8BNU - chains A and B of the 4 polymer chains in the assembly; structure by electron microscopy, 3.55 A resolution.

[Chain A (and B)]
Protein: 3-ketoacyl-CoA thiolase FadI
Organism: Escherichia coli K-12
Notes: EC 2.3.1.16; chain B of this document is another copy of the same molecule, construct and numbering; everything in this record applies to it too
UniProtKB: P76503 (FADI_ECOLI); numbering as in UniProt (aligned over 1-436)
Amino-acid sequence (436 residues; numbered 1 to 436; the number before each row is that of its first residue):
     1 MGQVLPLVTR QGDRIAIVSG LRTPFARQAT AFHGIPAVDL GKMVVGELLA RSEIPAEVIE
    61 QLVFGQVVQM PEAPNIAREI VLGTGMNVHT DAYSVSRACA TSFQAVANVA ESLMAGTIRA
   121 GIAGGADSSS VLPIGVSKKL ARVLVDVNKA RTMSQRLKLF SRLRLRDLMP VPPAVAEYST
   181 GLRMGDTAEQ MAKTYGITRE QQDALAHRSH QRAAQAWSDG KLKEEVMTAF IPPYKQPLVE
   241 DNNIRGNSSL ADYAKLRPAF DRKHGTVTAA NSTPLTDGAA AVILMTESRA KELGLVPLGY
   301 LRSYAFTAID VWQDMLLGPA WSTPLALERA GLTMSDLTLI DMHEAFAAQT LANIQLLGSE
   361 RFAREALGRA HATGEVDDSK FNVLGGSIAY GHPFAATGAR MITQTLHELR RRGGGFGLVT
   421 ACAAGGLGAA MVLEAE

[Interface between chain A and chain B]
Residue-residue contacts - 71 pairs, chain A then chain B:
  Arg-10(A) / Val-8(B)  hydrogen bond (side chain-backbone)
  Arg-10(A) / Met-114(B)  hydrogen bond
  Gln-28(A) / Val-145(B)
  Gln-28(A) / Lys-149(B)
  Ala-29(A) / Lys-149(B)
  His-33(A) / Arg-142(B)  hydrogen bond
  Gln-69(A) / Gln-69(B)
  Gln-69(A) / Met-70(B)  hydrogen bond (side chain-backbone)
  Gln-69(A) / Pro-71(B)
  Ala-73(A) / Tyr-178(B)  hydrophobic
  Asn-75(A) / Ser-96(B)
  Asn-75(A) / Leu-427(B)
  Arg-78(A) / Ala-308(B)
  Arg-78(A) / Ile-309(B)  hydrogen bond (side chain-backbone)
  Arg-78(A) / Gly-425(B)  hydrogen bond (side chain-backbone)
  Glu-79(A) / Glu-177(B)
  Glu-79(A) / Tyr-178(B)
  Leu-82(A) / Ser-179(B)
  Val-88(A) / Ala-308(B)
  Val-88(A) / Ile-309(B)
  His-89(A) / Ala-308(B)  hydrogen bond (side chain-backbone)
  Thr-90(A) / Ala-308(B)
  Asp-91(A) / Phe-306(B)
  Asp-91(A) / Thr-307(B)
  Asp-91(A) / Ala-308(B)
  Tyr-93(A) / Val-95(B)
  Tyr-93(A) / Gln-104(B)
  Tyr-93(A) / Asn-108(B)  hydrogen bond
  Ser-94(A) / Val-95(B)
  Ser-94(A) / Ser-96(B)  hydrogen bond (backbone-backbone)
  Val-95(A) / Ser-94(B)
  Ser-96(A) / Asn-75(B)
  Ser-96(A) / Ser-94(B)  hydrogen bond (backbone-backbone)
  Arg-97(A) / Asp-91(B)  salt bridge
  Arg-97(A) / Tyr-93(B)
  Gln-104(A) / Tyr-93(B)
  Asn-108(A) / Tyr-93(B)  hydrogen bond
  Glu-111(A) / Glu-111(B)
  Glu-111(A) / Ser-112(B)
  Ser-112(A) / Glu-111(B)
  Met-114(A) / Arg-10(B)
  Ala-115(A) / Met-114(B)  hydrophobic
  Thr-117(A) / Arg-329(B)  hydrogen bond
  Leu-132(A) / Ala-141(B)
  Ile-134(A) / Gly-135(B)
  Ile-134(A) / Val-136(B)  hydrogen bond (backbone-backbone)
  Gly-135(A) / Ile-134(B)
  Val-136(A) / Ile-134(B)  hydrogen bond (backbone-backbone)
  Val-136(A) / Val-136(B)  hydrophobic
  Arg-142(A) / His-33(B)  hydrogen bond
  Val-145(A) / Gln-28(B)
  Val-145(A) / Ala-29(B)  hydrophobic
  Val-145(A) / Ser-130(B)
  Lys-149(A) / Gln-28(B)  hydrogen bond (side chain-backbone)
  Lys-149(A) / Ala-29(B)
  Glu-177(A) / Glu-79(B)
  Tyr-178(A) / Glu-72(B)
  Tyr-178(A) / Glu-79(B)
  Ser-179(A) / Leu-82(B)
  Phe-306(A) / Asp-91(B)
  Ala-308(A) / Arg-78(B)
  Ala-308(A) / Val-88(B)
  Ala-308(A) / His-89(B)  hydrogen bond (backbone-side chain)
  Ala-308(A) / Thr-90(B)
  Ala-308(A) / Asp-91(B)
  Ile-309(A) / Arg-78(B)  hydrogen bond (backbone-side chain)
  Asp-310(A) / Val-88(B)
  Val-311(A) / Leu-82(B)  hydrophobic
  Arg-329(A) / Thr-117(B)
  Gly-425(A) / Arg-78(B)  hydrogen bond (backbone-side chain)
  Leu-427(A) / Asn-75(B)
Interface residues without a listed pair, chain A (59 interface residues in all): Leu-5, Pro-6, Val-8, Gly-34, Val-67, Met-70, Pro-71, Glu-72, Pro-74, Ala-92, Gly-116, Ala-141, Leu-144, Pro-170, Gly-426
Interface residues without a listed pair, chain B (61 interface residues in all): Leu-5, Pro-6, Gly-34, Val-67, Ala-73, Pro-74, Ala-92, Arg-97, Ala-98, Gly-116, Leu-132, Pro-133, Pro-170, Asp-310, Val-311, Gly-426

[Overview]
Chain A and chain B form an interface of 59 and 61 residues respectively; the contacts include 19 hydrogen
bonds and 1 salt bridge. Polar contacts include Arg-97(A)/Asp-91(B), Arg-10(A)/Val-8(B) and
Arg-10(A)/Met-114(B).
Both chains are 3-ketoacyl-CoA thiolase FadI (Escherichia coli K-12). Entry 8BNU (Escherichia coli anaerobic
fatty acid beta oxidation trifunctional enzyme (anEcTFE) tetrameric complex) was determined by electron
microscopy together with 8BNR, 8BRJ, 6YSV and 6YSW from the same study.
